Entry 1YSA (X-ray diffraction, 2.90 A resolution); this record covers chains B and D of the 4 polymer chains in the assembly.

Chain B:
Molecule: 20-nt DNA strand
Sequence (20 nucleotides; numbered 21 to 40; the number before each row is that of its first residue):
    21 AAACTGGATG AGTCATAGGA

Chain D:
Protein: Protein (GCN4)
Source organism: Saccharomyces cerevisiae
UniProt: P03069 (GCN4_YEAST); residue numbers follow UniProt; this construct covers 226-281
Chain sequence (58 residues; row label = number of the first residue in the row):
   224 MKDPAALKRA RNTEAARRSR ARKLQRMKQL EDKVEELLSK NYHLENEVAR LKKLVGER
Unresolved in the structure: 281

How chain B and chain D interact:
Contacting residue pairs - 11 pairs, chain B then chain D:
  DA31(B) - Arg243(D)  base contact
  DG32(B) - Thr236(D)  sugar contact
  DG32(B) - Arg240(D)  salt bridge to the phosphate
  DG32(B) - Arg243(D)  hydrogen bond to the base
  DT33(B) - Arg232(D)  salt bridge to the phosphate
  DT33(B) - Asn235(D)  base contact
  DT33(B) - Thr236(D)  hydrogen bond to the phosphate
  DT33(B) - Ala239(D)  base contact
  DC34(B) - Arg232(D)  phosphate contact
  DC34(B) - Asn235(D)  hydrogen bond to the base
  DA35(B) - Asn235(D)  base contact

In short:
5 residues of chain B face 6 of chain D across their interface, with 3 hydrogen bonds and 2 salt bridges.
Among the polar pairs are DG32(B)-Arg243(D), DC34(B)-Asn235(D) and DT33(B)-Thr236(D).
Chain B is a 20-nt DNA strand and chain D is Protein (GCN4) (Saccharomyces cerevisiae); the structure, The
GCN4 basic region leucine zipper binds DNA as a dimer of uninterrupted alpha helices: crystal ..., was
determined by X-ray diffraction.
